Entry 1NWT (X-ray diffraction, 2.50 A resolution); this record covers chain A.

== Chain A ==
Protein: Chitinase-3 like protein 1
Source organism: Homo sapiens
UniProtKB: P36222 (C3L1_HUMAN); residue numbers follow UniProt; this construct covers 22-383
Chain sequence (362 residues; numbered 22 to 383; the number before each row is that of its first residue):
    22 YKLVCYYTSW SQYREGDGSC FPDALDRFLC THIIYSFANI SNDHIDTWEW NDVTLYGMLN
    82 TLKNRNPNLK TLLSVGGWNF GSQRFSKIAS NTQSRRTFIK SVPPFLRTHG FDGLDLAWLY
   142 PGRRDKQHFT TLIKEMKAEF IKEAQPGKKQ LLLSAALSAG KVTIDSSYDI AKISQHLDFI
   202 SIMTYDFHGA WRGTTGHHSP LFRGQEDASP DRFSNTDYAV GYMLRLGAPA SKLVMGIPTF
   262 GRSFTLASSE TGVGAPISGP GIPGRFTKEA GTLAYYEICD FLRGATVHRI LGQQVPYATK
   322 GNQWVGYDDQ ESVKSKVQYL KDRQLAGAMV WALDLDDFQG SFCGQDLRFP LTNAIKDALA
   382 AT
Differences from the reference sequence: conflict Ile311 (Thr in P36222)
Disulfides: Cys26-Cys51, Cys300-Cys364
Covalent attachments: N-acetylglucosamine (NAG) linked to Asn60
Reported in the primary citation:
  - binding site for N-acetylglucosamine: Gly97, Trp99, Asn100, Tyr141, Ser179, Thr184, Arg263, Glu290, Trp352
  - conformationally variable residues (side-chain flip): Trp99
  - binding site for N-acetylglucosamine: Trp31 (by similarity / conservation)

== Overview ==
N-acetylglucosamine is covalently linked to Asn60. From the paper: a binding site for N-acetylglucosamine at
Gly97, Trp99 and Asn100 among others; conformational variability at Trp99.
Chain A is Chitinase-3 like protein 1 (Homo sapiens); the structure, Crystal structure of human cartilage gp39
(HC-gp39) in complex with chitopentaose, was determined by X-ray diffraction together with 1NWR, 1NWS and 1NWU
from the same study.
